PDB entry 7Q94 | X-ray diffraction, 4.30 A resolution (low resolution: residue-level contacts below are approximate; hydrogen-bond / salt-bridge calls are withheld) | chains A and D of the 4 polymer chains in the assembly

[Chain A]
Protein: NADQ transcription factor
Source organism: Agrobacterium fabrum (strain C58 / ATCC 33970)
Reference sequence: A9CG24 (A9CG24_AGRFC); residues 2-300 here = UniProt positions 2-300
Chain sequence (336 residues; row label = number of the first residue in the row; numbers below 1 keep their minus sign (Met-35 is residue -35)):
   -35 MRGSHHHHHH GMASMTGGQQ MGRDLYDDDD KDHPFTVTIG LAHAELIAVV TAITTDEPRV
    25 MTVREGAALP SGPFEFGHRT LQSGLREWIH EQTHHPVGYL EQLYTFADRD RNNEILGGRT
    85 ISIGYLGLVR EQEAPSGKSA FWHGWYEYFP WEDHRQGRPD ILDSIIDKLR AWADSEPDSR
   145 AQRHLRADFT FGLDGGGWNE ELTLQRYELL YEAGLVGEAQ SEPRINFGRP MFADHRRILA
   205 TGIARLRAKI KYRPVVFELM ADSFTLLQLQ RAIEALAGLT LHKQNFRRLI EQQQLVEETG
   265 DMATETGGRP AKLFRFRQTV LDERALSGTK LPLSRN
Disordered / not traced: -35 to 8, 78-81, 96-104, 289-300
Construct notes: initiating methionine (-35); expression tag (-34 to 1)
Reported in the primary citation:
  - conformationally variable residues (order/disorder transition): Ala289 to Asn300
  - mutagenesis - Q248A/R273A: abolished binding to DNA binding region
  - binding site for DNA binding region: Arg273 (proposed by the authors, not directly observed)

[Chain D]
Molecule: DNA binding region
Sequence (32 nucleotides; numbered 1 to 32; the number before each row is that of its first residue):
     1 AAGACATATT CTCATTGTGA GCATATGTCA AG
Disordered / not traced: 32

[How chain A and chain D interact]
Pairs across the interface (13; chain A residue first):
  His246(A) - DG19(D)
  Gln248(A) - DG19(D)
  Gln248(A) - DA20(D)
  Gln248(A) - DG21(D)
  Asn249(A) - DT18(D)
  Arg252(A) - DT18(D)
  Arg252(A) - DG19(D)
  Gln256(A) - DT16(D)
  Gly271(A) - DT26(D)
  Gly272(A) - DT26(D)
  Gly272(A) - DG27(D)
  Arg273(A) - DA25(D)
  Pro274(A) - DT26(D)

[In short]
9 residues of chain A and 8 residues of chain D are in contact. From the paper: a binding site for DNA binding
region at Arg273(A); Q248A/R273A of chain A abolish binding to DNA binding region.
Chain A is NADQ transcription factor (Agrobacterium fabrum (strain C58 / ATCC 33970)) and chain D is DNA
binding region; the structure, Crystal Structure of Agrobacterium tumefaciens NADQ, DNA complex, was
determined by X-ray diffraction together with 7Q93, 7Q91 and 7Q92 from the same study.
